1IJ0 - chains A and B of the 3 polymer chains in the assembly; structure by X-ray diffraction, 1.86 A resolution.

# Chain A (and B)
Molecule: General control protein GCN4
Notes: fragment: Coiled coil region; chain B of this document is another copy of the same molecule, construct and numbering; everything in this record applies to it too
Reference sequence: P03069 (GCN4_YEAST); residues 1-33 here correspond to UniProt positions 249-281 (UniProt number = residue number + 248)
Sequence (34 residues; numbered 0 to 33; the number before each row is that of its first residue; numbering starts at 0):
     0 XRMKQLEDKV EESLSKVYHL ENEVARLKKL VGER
Not modelled in the structure: 32-33
Differences from the reference sequence: engineered mutation Ser12 (Leu260 in P03069), Val16 (Asn264 in P03069)
Modified positions: ACE (acetyl group) at position 0
Ion coordination: Zn2+: His18, Glu22 (shared with 1 residue of chain C)
Swiss-Prot annotation at these positions:
  - region: Leu5 to Leu26 (Leucine-zipper)
From the paper describing this entry:
  - conformationally variable residues (helix shift, side-chain flip): Lys8 to Ser12
  - contacts within the chain: Lys3-Glu6

# Interface between chain A and chain B
Residue-residue contacts (27):
  Arg1(A) - Met2(B)
  Arg1(A) - Lys3(B)
  Arg1(A) - Glu6(B)  salt bridge
  Met2(A) - Met2(B)  hydrophobic
  Gln4(A) - Glu6(B)
  Leu5(A) - Met2(B)  hydrophobic
  Leu5(A) - Glu6(B)
  Lys8(A) - Val9(B)
  Lys8(A) - Leu13(B)
  Val9(A) - Val9(B)
  Glu11(A) - Leu13(B)
  Glu11(A) - Tyr17(B)  hydrogen bond
  Ser12(A) - Ser12(B)  hydrogen bond
  Ser12(A) - Leu13(B)
  Ser12(A) - Val16(B)
  Lys15(A) - Val16(B)
  Lys15(A) - Tyr17(B)
  Lys15(A) - Glu20(B)
  Val16(A) - Val16(B)  hydrophobic
  Leu19(A) - Val16(B)
  Leu19(A) - Leu19(B)  hydrophobic
  Leu19(A) - Glu20(B)
  Glu22(A) - Val23(B)
  Glu22(A) - Lys27(B)  salt bridge
  Leu26(A) - Leu26(B)  hydrophobic
  Leu26(A) - Lys27(B)
  Val30(A) - Val30(B)  hydrophobic
Also at the interface, not in a pair above, chain A (16 interface residues in all): Val23, Leu29
Also at the interface, not in a pair above, chain B (15 interface residues in all): Leu5
From the paper, about this interface:
  - residue pairs: Arg1(A)-Glu6(B), Arg1(A)-Lys3(B)

# In short
16 residues of chain A face 15 of chain B across their interface; the contacts include 2 hydrogen bonds and 2
salt bridges. Polar pairs include Arg1(A)-Glu6(B), Glu22(A)-Lys27(B) and Glu11(A)-Tyr17(B). The paper
describes contacts between Arg1(A) and Glu6(B) and Arg1(A) and Lys3(B). From the paper: conformational
variability at Lys8(A); contacts within the chain involving Lys3(A) and Glu6(A).
Chain A and chain B are both General control protein GCN4; the structure, Coiled Coil Trimer GCN4-pVLS Ser at
Buried D Position, was determined by X-ray diffraction (same publication as 1IJ1, 1IJ2 and 1IJ3).
